9FWZ - chains D and E of the 5 polymer chains in the assembly; structure by electron microscopy, 3.60 A resolution.

== Chain D ==
Name: Outer membrane usher protein FimD
Organism: Escherichia coli
UniProtKB: P30130 (FIMD_ECOLI); residues 1-833 here correspond to UniProt positions 46-878 (UniProt number = residue number + 45)
Chain sequence (847 residues; row label = number of the first residue in the row):
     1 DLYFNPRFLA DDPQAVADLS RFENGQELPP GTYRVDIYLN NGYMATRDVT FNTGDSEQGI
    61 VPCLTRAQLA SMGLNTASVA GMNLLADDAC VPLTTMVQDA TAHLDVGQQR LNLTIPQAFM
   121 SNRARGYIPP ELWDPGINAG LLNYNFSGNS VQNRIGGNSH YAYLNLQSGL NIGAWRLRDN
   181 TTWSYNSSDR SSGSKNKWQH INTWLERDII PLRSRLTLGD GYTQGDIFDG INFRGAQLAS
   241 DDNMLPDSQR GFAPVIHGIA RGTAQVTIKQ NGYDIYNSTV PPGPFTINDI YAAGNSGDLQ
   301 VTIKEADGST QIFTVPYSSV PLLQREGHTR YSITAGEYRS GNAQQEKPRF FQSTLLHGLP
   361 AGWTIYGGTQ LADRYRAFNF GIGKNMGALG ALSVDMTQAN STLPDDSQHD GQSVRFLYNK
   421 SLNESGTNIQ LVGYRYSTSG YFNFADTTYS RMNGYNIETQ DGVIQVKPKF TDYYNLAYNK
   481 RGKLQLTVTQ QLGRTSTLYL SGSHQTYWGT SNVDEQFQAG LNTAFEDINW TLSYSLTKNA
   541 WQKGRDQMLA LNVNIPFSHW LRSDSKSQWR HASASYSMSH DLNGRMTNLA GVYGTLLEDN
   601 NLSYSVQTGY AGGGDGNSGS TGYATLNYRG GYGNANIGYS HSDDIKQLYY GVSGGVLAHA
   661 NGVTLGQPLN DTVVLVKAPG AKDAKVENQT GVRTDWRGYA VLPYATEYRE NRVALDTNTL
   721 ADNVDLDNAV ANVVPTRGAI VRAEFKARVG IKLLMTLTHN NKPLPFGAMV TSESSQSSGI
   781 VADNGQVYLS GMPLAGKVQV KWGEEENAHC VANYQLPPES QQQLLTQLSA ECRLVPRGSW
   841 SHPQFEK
Unresolved in the structure: 1-115, 188-193, 454-477, 614-616, 804-808, 834-847
Sequence notes: conflict Pro348 (Thr393 in P30130); expression tag (834-847)
Disulfides: Cys810-Cys832

== Chain E ==
Name: Type-1 fimbrial protein, A chain
Organism: Escherichia coli
UniProtKB: P04128 (FIMA1_ECOLI); residues 1-159 here correspond to UniProt positions 24-182 (UniProt number = residue number + 23)
Chain sequence (160 residues; row label = number of the first residue in the row; numbering starts at 0):
     0 MAATTVNGGT VHFKGEVVNA ACAVDAGSVD QTVQLGQVRT ASLAQEGATS SAVGFNIQLN
    60 DCDTNVASKA AVAFLGTAID AGHTNVLALQ SSAAGSATNV GVQILDRTGA ALTLDGATFS
   120 SETTLNNGTN TIPFQARYFA TGAATPGAAN ADATFKVQYQ
Unresolved in the structure: 0-18
Sequence notes: initiating methionine (0)
Disulfides: Cys21-Cys61

== Interface between chain D and chain E ==
Residue-residue contacts (14; chain D residue first):
  Ile155(D) with Gln33(E); Gly35(E)
  Gly156(D) with Leu34(E); Ser50(E)
  Asn158(D) with Ser50(E), hydrogen bond (backbone-side chain)
  Tyr161(D) with Arg38(E); Ser41(E)
  Asn186(D) with Ala40(E); Ser41(E), hydrogen bond
  Ser187(D) with Ser50(E)
  Ser194(D) with Ala47(E); Thr48(E), hydrogen bond (side chain-backbone)
  Lys195(D) with Gln44(E)
  Lys197(D) with Gln44(E)
Also at the interface, not in a pair above, chain E (13 interface residues in all): Gly46, Ser49, Val52

== Overview ==
Chain D and chain E form an interface of 9 and 13 residues respectively; the contacts include 3 hydrogen
bonds. Polar contacts include Asn158(D)-Ser50(E), Asn186(D)-Ser41(E) and Ser194(D)-Thr48(E).
Here chain D is Outer membrane usher protein FimD and chain E is Type-1 fimbrial protein, A chain, both from
Escherichia coli. Entry 9FWZ (Cryo-EM structure of the type 1 pilus assembly platform as part of the
FimA-bound chaperone-usher pilus ...) was determined by electron microscopy.
